Entry 6IXH (electron microscopy, 4.00 A resolution); this record covers chains Q and W of the 25 polymer chains in the assembly.

== Chain Q (and W) ==
Molecule: Type VI Secretion System TssM
Source organism: Escherichia coli (strain 55989 / EAEC)
Notes: chain W of this document is another copy of the same molecule, construct and numbering; everything in this record applies to it too
UniProtKB: B7LFU0 (B7LFU0_ECO55); residues 1-1129 here = UniProt positions 1-1129
Amino-acid sequence (1129 residues; numbered 1 to 1129; the number before each row is that of its first residue):
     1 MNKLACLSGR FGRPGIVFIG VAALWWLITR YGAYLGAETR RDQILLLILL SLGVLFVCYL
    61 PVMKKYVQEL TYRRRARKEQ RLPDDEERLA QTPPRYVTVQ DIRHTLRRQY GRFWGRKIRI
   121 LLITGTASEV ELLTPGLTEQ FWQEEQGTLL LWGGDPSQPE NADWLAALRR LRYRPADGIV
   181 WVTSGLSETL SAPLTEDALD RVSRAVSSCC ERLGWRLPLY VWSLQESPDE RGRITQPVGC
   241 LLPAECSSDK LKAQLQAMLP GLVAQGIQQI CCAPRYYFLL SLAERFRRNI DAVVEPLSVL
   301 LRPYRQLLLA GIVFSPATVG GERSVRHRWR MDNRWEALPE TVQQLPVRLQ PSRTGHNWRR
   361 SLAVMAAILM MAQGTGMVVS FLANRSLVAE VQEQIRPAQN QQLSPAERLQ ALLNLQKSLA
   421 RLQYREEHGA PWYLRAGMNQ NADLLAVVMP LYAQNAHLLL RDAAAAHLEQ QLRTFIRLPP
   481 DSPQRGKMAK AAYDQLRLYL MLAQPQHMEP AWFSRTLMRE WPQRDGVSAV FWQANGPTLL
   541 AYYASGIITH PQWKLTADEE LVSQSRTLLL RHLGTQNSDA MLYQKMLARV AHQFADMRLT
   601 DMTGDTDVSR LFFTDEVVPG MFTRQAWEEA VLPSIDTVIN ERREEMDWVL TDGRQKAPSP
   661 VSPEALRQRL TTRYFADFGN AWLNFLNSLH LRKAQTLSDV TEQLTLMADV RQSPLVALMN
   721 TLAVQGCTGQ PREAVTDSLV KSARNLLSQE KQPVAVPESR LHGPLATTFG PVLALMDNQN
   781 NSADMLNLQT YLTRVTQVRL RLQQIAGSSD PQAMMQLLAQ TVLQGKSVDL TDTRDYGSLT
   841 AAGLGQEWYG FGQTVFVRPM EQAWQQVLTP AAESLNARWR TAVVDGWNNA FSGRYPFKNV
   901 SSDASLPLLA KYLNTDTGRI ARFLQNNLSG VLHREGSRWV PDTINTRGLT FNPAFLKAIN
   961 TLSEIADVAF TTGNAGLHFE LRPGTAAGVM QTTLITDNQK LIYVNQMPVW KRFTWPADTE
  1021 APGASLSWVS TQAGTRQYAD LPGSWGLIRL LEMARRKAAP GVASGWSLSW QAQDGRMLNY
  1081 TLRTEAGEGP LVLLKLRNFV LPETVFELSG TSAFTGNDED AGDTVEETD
Disordered / not traced: 1-574, 642-660, 731-761, 1110-1129 (chain W: 1-576, 642-660, 731-761, 1108-1129)

== How chain Q and chain W interact ==
Pairs across the interface (32; chain Q residue first):
  T600(Q) - Q779(W)
  D607(Q) - N778(W)  hydrogen bond
  S609(Q) - M785(W)
  R610(Q) - N787(W)  hydrogen bond
  R610(Q) - T790(W)
  R692(Q) - N781(W)
  R692(Q) - M785(W)
  T696(Q) - D832(W)  hydrogen bond
  L697(Q) - V828(W)  hydrophobic
  S698(Q) - R794(W)
  S698(Q) - D829(W)  hydrogen bond
  S698(Q) - D832(W)
  D699(Q) - R794(W)  salt bridge
  A806(Q) - D829(W)
  D810(Q) - L817(W)
  D810(Q) - K826(W)  salt bridge
  P811(Q) - K826(W)
  P811(Q) - V828(W)  hydrophobic
  Q812(Q) - G825(W)
  Q812(Q) - K826(W)
  Q812(Q) - S827(W)
  M815(Q) - V828(W)  hydrophobic
  P870(Q) - V828(W)  hydrophobic
  E873(Q) - G825(W)
  D885(Q) - R922(W)
  N888(Q) - T917(W)
  N889(Q) - R922(W)
  S892(Q) - T917(W)
  G893(Q) - T972(W)
  G893(Q) - N974(W)
  K898(Q) - T972(W)
  V900(Q) - T972(W)
Also at the interface, not in a pair above, chain Q (26 interface residues in all): E702, G807, T881
Also at the interface, not in a pair above, chain W (25 interface residues in all): N780, T793, Q797, R801, T821, D916, N926

== Summary ==
The interface between chain Q and chain W involves 26 residues on one side and 25 on the other, with 4
hydrogen bonds and 2 salt bridges. Polar contacts include D699(Q)-R794(W), D810(Q)-K826(W) and
D607(Q)-N778(W).
Chain Q and chain W are both Type VI Secretion System TssM (Escherichia coli (strain 55989 / EAEC)); the
structure, Type VI secretion system membrane core complex, was determined by electron microscopy.
